Entry 7CQ5 (electron microscopy, 2.60 A resolution); this record covers chains B and D of the 4 polymer chains in the assembly.

Chain B:
Protein: Osteopetrosis-associated transmembrane protein 1
Organism: Homo sapiens
UniProtKB: Q86WC4 (OSTM1_HUMAN); residue numbers follow UniProt; this construct covers 1-334
Sequence (344 residues; numbered 1 to 344; the number before each row is that of its first residue):
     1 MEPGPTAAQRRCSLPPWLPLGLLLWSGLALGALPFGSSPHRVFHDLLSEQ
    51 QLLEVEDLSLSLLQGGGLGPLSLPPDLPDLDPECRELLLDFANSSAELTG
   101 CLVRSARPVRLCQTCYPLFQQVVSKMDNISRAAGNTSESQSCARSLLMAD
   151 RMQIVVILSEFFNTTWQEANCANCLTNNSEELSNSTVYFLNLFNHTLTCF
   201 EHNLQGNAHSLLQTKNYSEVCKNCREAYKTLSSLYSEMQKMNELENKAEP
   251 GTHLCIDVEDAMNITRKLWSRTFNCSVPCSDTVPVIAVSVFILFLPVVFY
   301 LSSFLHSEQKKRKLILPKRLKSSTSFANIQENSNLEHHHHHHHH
Not modelled in the structure: 1-72, 132-141, 205-215, 247-252, 307-344
Disulfide bonds: Cys84-Cys142, Cys101-Cys115, Cys112-Cys171, Cys174-Cys255, Cys221-Cys275
Glycans and other covalent adducts: N-acetylglucosamine (NAG) linked to Asn263
Differences from the reference sequence: expression tag (335-344)
Swiss-Prot annotation at these positions:
  - modified residue (Phosphoserine): Ser322, Ser325, Ser333
  - glycosylation (N-linked (GlcNAc...) asparagine): Asn93, Asn128, Asn135, Asn163, Asn177, Asn184, Asn194, Asn216, Asn263, Asn274

Chain D:
Protein: H(+)/Cl(-) exchange transporter 7
Organism: Homo sapiens
UniProtKB: P51798 (CLCN7_HUMAN); numbering as in UniProt (aligned over 1-805)
Sequence (825 residues; row label = number of the first residue in the row; numbers below 1 keep their minus sign (Met-19 is residue -19)):
   -19 MASDYKDDDDKASDEVDAGTMANVSKKVSWSGRDRDDEEAAPLLRRTARP
    31 GGGTPLLNGAGPGAARQSPRSALFRVGHMSSVELDDELLDPDMDPPHPFP
    81 KEIPHNEKLLSLKYESLDYDNSENQLFLEEERRINHTAFRTVEIKRWVIC
   131 ALIGILTGLVACFIDIVVENLAGLKYRVIKGNIDKFTEKGGLSFSLLLWA
   181 TLNAAFVLVGSVIVAFIEPVAAGSGIPQIKCFLNGVKIPHVVRLKTLVIK
   231 VSGVILSVVGGLAVGKEGPMIHSGSVIAAGISQGRSTSLKRDFKIFEYFR
   281 RDTEKRDFVSAGAAAGVSAAFGAPVGGVLFSLEEGASFWNQFLTWRIFFA
   331 SMISTFTLNFVLSIYHGNMWDLSSPGLINFGRFDSEKMAYTIHEIPVFIA
   381 MGVVGGVLGAVFNALNYWLTMFRIRYIHRPCLQVIEAVLVAAVTATVAFV
   431 LIYSSRDCQPLQGGSMSYPLQLFCADGEYNSMAAAFFNTPEKSVVSLFHD
   481 PPGSYNPLTLGLFTLVYFFLACWTYGLTVSAGVFIPSLLIGAAWGRLFGI
   531 SLSYLTGAAIWADPGKYALMGAAAQLGGIVRMTLSLTVIMMEATSNVTYG
   581 FPIMLVLMTAKIVGDVFIEGLYDMHIQLQSVPFLHWEAPVTSHSLTAREV
   631 MSTPVTCLRRREKVGVIVDVLSDTASNHNGFPVVEHADDTQPARLQGLIL
   681 RSQLIVLLKHKVFVERSNLGLVQRRLRLKDFRDAYPRFPPIQSIHVSQDE
   731 RECTMDLSEFMNPSPYTVPQEASLPRVFKLFRALGLRHLVVVDNRNQVVG
   781 LVTRKDLARYRLGKRGLEELSLAQT
Not modelled in the structure: -19 to 93, 665-672, 696-705, 791-805
Disulfide bonds: Cys438-Cys454
Differences from the reference sequence: initiating methionine (-19); expression tag (-18 to 0)
Swiss-Prot annotation at these positions:
  - motif: Gly203 to Pro207 (Selectivity filter part_1), Gly245 to Pro249 (Selectivity filter part_2), Gly512 to Pro516 (Selectivity filter part_3)
  - binding site (chloride): Ser204, Phe514, Tyr602
  - binding site (ATP): His658 to Gly660, Thr783 to Asp786
  - site: Glu247 (Mediates proton transfer from the outer aqueous phase to the interior of the protein), Glu314 (Mediates proton transfer from the protein to the inner aqueous phase)
  - modified residue (Phosphoserine): Ser9, Ser60, Ser801
  - natural variant: Leu132 (L132P: In OPTB4), Leu213 (L213F: In OPTA2; uncertain significance), Asn214 (N214S: In OPTB4), Gly215 (G215R: In OPTA2), Leu224 (L224R: In OPTB4; uncertain significance), Leu227 (deletion: In OPTB4), Gly240 (G240R: In OPTB4), Pro249 (P249R: In OPTB4), Ile261 (I261F: In OPTB4), Arg286 (R286Q: In OPTA2; R286W: In OPTA2; uncertain significance), Ser290 (S290Y: In OPTA2; uncertain significance), Ala299 (A299V: In OPTB4; uncertain significance), 20 further natural variant entries in UniProt

Interface between chain B and chain D:
Pairs across the interface (36):
  Tyr228(B) - Asp456(D)  hydrogen bond
  Arg266(B) - Asp456(D)  hydrogen bond (side chain-backbone)
  Ser270(B) - Ala455(D)
  Cys279(B) - Thr167(D)  hydrogen bond (side chain-backbone)
  Cys279(B) - Gly170(D)
  Asp281(B) - Gly170(D)
  Asp281(B) - Gly171(D)
  Asp281(B) - Leu172(D)  hydrogen bond (side chain-backbone)
  Asp281(B) - Tyr433(D)  hydrogen bond (backbone-side chain)
  Thr282(B) - Tyr433(D)  hydrogen bond (backbone-side chain)
  Pro284(B) - Ser173(D)
  Val285(B) - Phe429(D)  hydrophobic
  Val288(B) - Ser173(D)
  Val288(B) - Leu176(D)  hydrophobic
  Val288(B) - Leu177(D)  hydrophobic
  Ser289(B) - Leu176(D)
  Ser289(B) - Thr426(D)
  Ser289(B) - Val430(D)
  Ile292(B) - Ala422(D)
  Ile292(B) - Val423(D)
  Ile292(B) - Thr426(D)
  Leu293(B) - Val423(D)  hydrophobic
  Leu293(B) - Val427(D)  hydrophobic
  Leu295(B) - Leu419(D)
  Pro296(B) - Val423(D)  hydrophobic
  Phe299(B) - Leu412(D)
  Phe299(B) - Ile415(D)  hydrophobic
  Phe299(B) - Glu416(D)
  Phe299(B) - Leu419(D)  hydrophobic
  Tyr300(B) - Phe402(D)
  Tyr300(B) - Arg403(D)
  Tyr300(B) - Ile407(D)  hydrophobic
  Tyr300(B) - Glu416(D)  hydrogen bond
  Tyr300(B) - Trp503(D)  hydrogen bond
  Ser303(B) - Tyr406(D)
  Phe304(B) - Tyr406(D)
Also at the interface, not in a pair above, chain B (19 interface residues in all): Ser232
Also at the interface, not in a pair above, chain D (28 interface residues in all): Glu168, Ala180, Gly457

Summary:
Chain B and chain D form an interface of 19 and 28 residues respectively, with 8 hydrogen bonds. Polar pairs
include Tyr228(B)-Asp456(D), Arg266(B)-Asp456(D) and Cys279(B)-Thr167(D). Curated annotation (UniProt) lists 3
chloride-binding residues and 7 ATP-binding residues on chain D.
Here chain B is Osteopetrosis-associated transmembrane protein 1 and chain D is H(+)/Cl(-) exchange
transporter 7, both from Homo sapiens. Entry 7CQ5 (Structure of the human CLCN7-OSTM1 complex with ATP) was
determined by electron microscopy.
